Entry 8DBV (electron microscopy, 3.70 A resolution); this record covers chains X and a of the 22 polymer chains in the assembly.

[Chain X]
Molecule: ATP synthase subunit b
Organism: Escherichia coli
UniProtKB: D6IFY0 (D6IFY0_ECOLX); residue numbers follow UniProt; this construct covers 1-156
Sequence (156 residues; each row starts with the number of its first residue):
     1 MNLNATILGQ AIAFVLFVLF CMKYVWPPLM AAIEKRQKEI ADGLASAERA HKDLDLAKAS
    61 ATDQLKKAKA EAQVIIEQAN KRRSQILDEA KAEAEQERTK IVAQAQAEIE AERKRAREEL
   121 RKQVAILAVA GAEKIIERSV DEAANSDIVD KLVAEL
Disordered / not traced: 154-156

[Chain a]
Molecule: ATP synthase subunit a
Organism: Escherichia coli
UniProtKB: C3SL77 (C3SL77_ECOLX); residue numbers follow UniProt; this construct covers 1-271
Sequence (271 residues; each row starts with the number of its first residue):
     1 MASENMTPQD YIGHHLNNLQ LDLRTFSLVD PQNPPATFWT INIDSMFFSV VLGLLFLVLF
    61 RSVAKKATSG VPGKFQTAIE LVIGFVNGSV KDMYHGKSKL IAPLALTIFV WVFLMNLMDL
   121 LPIDLLPYIA EHVLGLPALR VVPSADVNVT LSMALGVFIL ILFYSIKMKG IGGFTKELTL
   181 QPFNHWAFIP VNLILEGVSL LSKPVSLGLR LFGNMYAGEL IFILIAGLLP WWSQWILNVP
   241 WAIFHILIIT LQAFIFMVLT IVYLSMASEE H
Disordered / not traced: 1-3, 270-271

[Chain X / chain a interface]
Residue-residue contacts - 65 pairs, chain X then chain a:
  Met1(X) - Val147(a)  hydrophobic
  Met1(X) - Phe212(a)  hydrophobic
  Asn2(X) - Asn148(a)  hydrogen bond (backbone-side chain)
  Leu3(X) - Phe38(a)
  Leu3(X) - Asn148(a)
  Asn4(X) - Gln20(a)
  Asn4(X) - Phe38(a)  hydrogen bond (side chain-backbone)
  Asn4(X) - Thr40(a)  hydrogen bond (side chain-backbone)
  Asn4(X) - Ile41(a)
  Asn4(X) - Asn42(a)
  Asn4(X) - Asn148(a)  hydrogen bond (backbone-side chain)
  Ala5(X) - Phe38(a)  hydrogen bond (backbone-backbone)
  Ala5(X) - Trp39(a)  hydrophobic
  Thr6(X) - Ile41(a)
  Thr6(X) - Asn42(a)  hydrogen bond (side chain-backbone)
  Thr6(X) - Met46(a)
  Thr6(X) - Asn148(a)
  Thr6(X) - Val149(a)
  Ile7(X) - Asn148(a)
  Ile7(X) - Ser152(a)  hydrogen bond (backbone-side chain)
  Ile7(X) - Leu155(a)  hydrophobic
  Gly9(X) - Met46(a)
  Gln10(X) - Met46(a)
  Gln10(X) - Ser49(a)  hydrogen bond
  Gln10(X) - Trp111(a)
  Gln10(X) - Val149(a)
  Gln10(X) - Ser152(a)
  Ala11(X) - Ser152(a)  hydrogen bond (backbone-side chain)
  Phe14(X) - Thr107(a)
  Phe14(X) - Ile108(a)  hydrophobic
  Phe14(X) - Trp111(a)  hydrophobic
  Phe14(X) - Met153(a)
  Phe17(X) - Gly53(a)
  Phe17(X) - Leu54(a)  hydrophobic
  Phe17(X) - Leu57(a)  hydrophobic
  Phe17(X) - Thr107(a)
  Phe17(X) - Trp111(a)  hydrophobic
  Val18(X) - Leu100(a)  hydrophobic
  Val18(X) - Thr107(a)
  Cys21(X) - Pro103(a)
  Cys21(X) - Thr107(a)
  Met22(X) - Leu100(a)  hydrophobic
  Met22(X) - Pro103(a)  hydrophobic
  Tyr24(X) - Arg61(a)
  Tyr24(X) - Ala64(a)
  Val25(X) - Phe60(a)  hydrophobic
  Val25(X) - Ala64(a)
  Val25(X) - Leu106(a)  hydrophobic
  Trp26(X) - Ile83(a)
  Trp26(X) - Asn87(a)
  Trp26(X) - Ala102(a)  hydrophobic
  Pro28(X) - Ala64(a)
  Leu29(X) - Val63(a)  hydrophobic
  Leu29(X) - Ala64(a)  hydrophobic
  Leu29(X) - Ile79(a)  hydrophobic
  Leu29(X) - Ile83(a)  hydrophobic
  Met30(X) - Ile83(a)  hydrophobic
  Met30(X) - Asn87(a)
  Ala32(X) - Ala67(a)
  Ala32(X) - Ser69(a)  hydrogen bond (backbone-side chain)
  Ile33(X) - Ile83(a)  hydrophobic
  Lys35(X) - Ser69(a)
  Arg36(X) - Ser69(a)
  Arg36(X) - Gly70(a)
  Arg36(X) - Glu80(a)  salt bridge
Other interface residues (no listed pair), chain X (29 interface residues in all): Leu8, Ala13, Phe20, Ala31
Other interface residues (no listed pair), chain a (46 interface residues in all): Leu23, Val50, Thr68, Pro72, Val86, Lys99, Leu104, Met115, Asp146, Leu151

[Summary]
Chain X and chain a form an interface of 29 and 46 residues respectively; the contacts include 10 hydrogen
bonds and 1 salt bridge. Polar pairs include Arg36(X)-Glu80(a), Asn2(X)-Asn148(a) and Asn4(X)-Phe38(a).
Here chain X is ATP synthase subunit b and chain a is ATP synthase subunit a, both from Escherichia coli.
Entry 8DBV (E. coli ATP synthase imaged in 10mM MgATP State3 "down) was determined by electron microscopy
(same publication as 8DBP, 8DBQ, 8DBR, 8DBS, 8DBT, 8DBU and 8DBW).
